PDB entry 5JQV | X-ray diffraction, 2.34 A resolution | chains D and F of the 8 polymer chains in the assembly

[Chain D (and F)]
Name: Bifunctional cytochrome P450/NADPH--P450 reductase
From: Bacillus megaterium (strain ATCC 14581 / DSM 32 / JCM 2506 / NBRC 15308 / NCIMB 9376 / NCTC 10342 / VKM B-512)
Notes: EC 1.14.14.1, 1.6.2.4; fragment: heme domain, residues 2-456; chain F of this document is another copy of the same molecule, construct and numbering; everything in this record applies to it too
Reference sequence: P14779 (CPXB_BACMB); residues 1-463 here correspond to UniProt positions 2-464 (UniProt number = residue number + 1)
Sequence (471 residues; each row starts with the number of its first residue):
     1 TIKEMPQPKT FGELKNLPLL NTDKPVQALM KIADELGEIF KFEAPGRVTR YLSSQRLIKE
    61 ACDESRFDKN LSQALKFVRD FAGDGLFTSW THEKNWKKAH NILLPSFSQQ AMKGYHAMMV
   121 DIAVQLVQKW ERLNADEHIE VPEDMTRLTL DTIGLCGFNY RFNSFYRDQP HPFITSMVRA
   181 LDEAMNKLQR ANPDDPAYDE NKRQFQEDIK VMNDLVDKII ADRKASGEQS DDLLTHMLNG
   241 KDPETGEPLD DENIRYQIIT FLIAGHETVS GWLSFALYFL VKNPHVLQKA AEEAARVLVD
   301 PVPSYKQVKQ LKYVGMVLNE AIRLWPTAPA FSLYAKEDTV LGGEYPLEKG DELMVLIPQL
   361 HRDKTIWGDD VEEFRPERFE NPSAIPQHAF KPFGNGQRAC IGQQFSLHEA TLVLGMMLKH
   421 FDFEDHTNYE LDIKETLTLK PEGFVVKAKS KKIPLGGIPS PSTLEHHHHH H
Disordered / not traced: 228, 456-471 (chain F: 227, 457-471)
Sequence notes: engineered mutation Val-269 (Thr270 in P14779), Trp-272 (Leu273 in P14779), Ile-322 (Leu323 in P14779), Ser-406 (Ala407 in P14779); expression tag (464-471)
Ion coordination: fe(III) deuteroporphyrin ix Fe near Cys-400 (its only coordinating residue here)
Residues lining bound ligands: fe(III) deuteroporphyrin ix (FDE): Lys-69, Leu-75, Leu-86, Phe-87, Trp-96, Phe-107, Thr-260, Phe-261, Ala-264, Gly-265, Thr-268, Val-269, Trp-272, Thr-327, Ala-328, Phe-331, Ser-332, Pro-392, Phe-393, Gly-394, Arg-398, Ala-399, Cys-400, Ile-401, Gly-402, Ser-406

[Interface between chain D and chain F]
Residue-residue contacts - 5 pairs, chain D then chain F:
  Thr-1(D) with Asp-80(F), hydrogen bond (backbone-backbone); Ile-209(F); Tyr-256(F)
  Ile-2(D) with Gln-206(F)
  Gly-343(D) with Gln-206(F), hydrogen bond (backbone-side chain)
Other interface residues (no listed pair), chain D (4 interface residues in all): Lys-3
Other interface residues (no listed pair), chain F (8 interface residues in all): Phe-81, Lys-210, Asn-213, Glu-252

[Summary]
Chain D and chain F form an interface of 4 and 8 residues respectively; the contacts include 2 hydrogen bonds.
Polar pairs include Gly-343(D)/Gln-206(F) and Thr-1(D)/Asp-80(F). Bound to chain D: fe(III) deuteroporphyrin
ix.
Both chains are Bifunctional cytochrome P450/NADPH--P450 reductase (Bacillus megaterium (strain ATCC 14581 /
DSM 32 / JCM 2506 / NBRC 15308 / NCIMB 9376 / NCTC 10342 / VKM B-512)). Entry 5JQV (Crystal structure of
Cytochrome P450 BM3 heme domain T269V/L272W/L322I/A406S (WIVS) variant with iron(III) deuteroporphyrin IX
bound) was determined by X-ray diffraction (same publication as 5JQU).
